Entry 4L6T (X-ray diffraction, 1.86 A resolution); this record covers chains A and E of the 6 polymer chains in the assembly.

[Chain A]
Protein: ECXA
Organism: Escherichia coli
Notes: EC 3.4.24.-
UniProt: Q8GAV4 (Q8GAV4_ECOLX); aligned to UniProt positions 21-284 over residues 21-284 (the alignment contains insertions or deletions, so no single offset holds)
Sequence (266 residues; each row starts with the number of its first residue):
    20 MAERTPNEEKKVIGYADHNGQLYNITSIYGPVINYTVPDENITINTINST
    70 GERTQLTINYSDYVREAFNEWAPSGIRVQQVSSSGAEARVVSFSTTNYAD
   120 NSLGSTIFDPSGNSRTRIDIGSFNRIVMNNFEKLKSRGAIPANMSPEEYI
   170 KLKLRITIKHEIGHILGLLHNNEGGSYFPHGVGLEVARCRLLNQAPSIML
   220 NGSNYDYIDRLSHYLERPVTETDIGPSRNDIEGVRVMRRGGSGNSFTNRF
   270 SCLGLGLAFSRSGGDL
Unresolved in the structure: 20, 68-71, 103-107, 279-285
Construct notes: initiating methionine (20)
Disulfide bonds: Cys208-Cys271
Bound ions: Zn2+: His179, His183, His189
What the authors report for this chain:
  - Zn2+ coordination: His189
  - catalytic residues: Glu180 (proposed by the authors, not directly observed)

[Chain E]
Protein: ECXB
Organism: Escherichia coli
UniProt: Q8GAV3 (Q8GAV3_ECOLX); residues 23-125 here = UniProt positions 23-125
Sequence (112 residues; row label = number of the first residue in the row):
    22 MTPQNITDLCNEYQNTMIYSLNKEIATYTESLAGKREMVIISFSNGATFQ
    72 VEVPGSQHLESQKRPLERMKDTLRAAYFTGIKISKLCAWTNKSPNSIAAI
   122 ELSNLEHHHHHH
Unresolved in the structure: 127-133
Construct notes: initiating methionine (22); expression tag (126-133)
Disulfide bonds: Cys31-Cys108

[How chain A and chain E interact]
Residue-residue contacts (7; chain A residue first):
  Arg207(A) - Thr100(E)  hydrogen bond (side chain-backbone)
  Arg209(A) - Phe99(E)  hydrogen bond (side chain-backbone)
  Phe265(A) - Ile102(E)  hydrophobic
  Arg268(A) - Gly101(E)  hydrogen bond (side chain-backbone)
  Phe269(A) - Thr100(E)
  Phe269(A) - Ile102(E)  hydrophobic
  Leu272(A) - Thr100(E)
Also at the interface, not in a pair above, chain A (7 interface residues in all): Asn263
Also at the interface, not in a pair above, chain E (6 interface residues in all): Lys103, Asn125
From the paper, about this interface:
  - interface residues, chain A: Arg207(A), Arg209(A)

[In short]
The interface between chain A and chain E involves 7 residues on one side and 6 on the other; the contacts
include 3 hydrogen bonds. Polar pairs include Arg207(A)-Thr100(E), Arg209(A)-Phe99(E) and Arg268(A)-Gly101(E).
His179(A), His183(A) and His189(A) coordinate Zn2+. The paper reports the catalytic residue Glu180(A);
interface residues Arg207(A) and Arg209(A).
Here chain A is ECXA and chain E is ECXB, both from Escherichia coli. Entry 4L6T (GM1 bound form of the ECX
AB5 holotoxin) was determined by X-ray diffraction together with 4L63 from the same study.
